PDB entry 5LTN | X-ray diffraction, 1.88 A resolution | chains A and B

[Chain A (and B)]
Name: RNA-directed RNA polymerase L
Source organism: Lymphocytic choriomeningitis mammarenavirus
Notes: EC 2.7.7.48; chain B of this document is another copy of the same molecule, construct and numbering; everything in this record applies to it too
Reference sequence: A0A059U381 (A0A059U381_9VIRU); residues 1-196 here correspond to UniProt positions 2-197 (UniProt number = residue number + 1)
Chain sequence (204 residues; row label = number of the first residue in the row; numbers below 1 keep their minus sign (Met-7 is residue -7)):
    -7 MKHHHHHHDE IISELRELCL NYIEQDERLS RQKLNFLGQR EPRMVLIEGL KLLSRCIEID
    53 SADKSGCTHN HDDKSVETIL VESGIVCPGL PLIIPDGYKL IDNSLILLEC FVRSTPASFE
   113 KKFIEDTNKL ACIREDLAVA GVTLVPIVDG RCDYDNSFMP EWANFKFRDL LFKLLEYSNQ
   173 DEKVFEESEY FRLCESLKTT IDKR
Disordered / not traced: -7 to -1, 183-196 (chain B: -7 to -1, 194-196)
Differences from the reference sequence: initiating methionine (-7); expression tag (-6 to 0); conflict Asp173 (Asn174 in A0A059U381)
Bound ions: Mg2+ site 1: Asp88, Glu101 (together with 2-4-dioxo-4-phenylbutanoic acid); Mg2+ site 2: Asp88 (together with 2-4-dioxo-4-phenylbutanoic acid); Na+ site 1: Asp94 (together with di(hydroxyethyl)ether); Na+ site 2 near Asp128 (its only coordinating residue here)
Small-molecule neighbours: 2-4-dioxo-4-phenylbutanoic acid: Lys43, Ser46, Glu50, Asp88, Glu101, Cys102, Lys114, Asp118, Lys121
Reported in the primary citation:
  - binding site for 2-4-dioxo-4-phenylbutanoic acid: Ser46, Glu50
  - Mg2+ coordination: Asp88, Glu101
  - Mg2+ coordination through a water molecule: Asp118
  - mutagenesis - D88A: abolished binding to divalent ions
  - mutagenesis - D118A: unchanged binding to DPBA

[Chain A / chain B interface]
Contacting residue pairs (18):
  Leu12(A) - Leu26(B)  hydrophobic
  Asn13(A) - Arg32(B)
  Gln17(A) - Asn27(B)
  Glu19(A) - Arg23(B)  salt bridge
  Glu19(A) - His63(B)  salt bridge
  Ser22(A) - Ser22(B)
  Ser22(A) - Leu26(B)
  Arg23(A) - Gln17(B)
  Arg23(A) - Glu19(B)
  Arg23(A) - Ser22(B)
  Lys25(A) - Leu26(B)
  Leu26(A) - Ser22(B)
  Leu26(A) - Lys25(B)
  Leu26(A) - Leu29(B)  hydrophobic
  Asn27(A) - Gln17(B)  hydrogen bond
  Leu29(A) - Leu12(B)
  Leu29(A) - Leu26(B)  hydrophobic
  His63(A) - Glu19(B)  salt bridge
Other interface residues (no listed pair), chain A (13 interface residues in all): Gly30, Arg32
Other interface residues (no listed pair), chain B (13 interface residues in all): Glu9, Gly30

[In short]
Chain A and chain B each contribute 13 residues to their interface, with 1 hydrogen bond and 3 salt bridges.
Polar contacts include Glu19(A)-Arg23(B), Glu19(A)-His63(B) and Asn27(A)-Gln17(B). Bound to chain A:
2-4-dioxo-4-phenylbutanoic acid. The paper reports a binding site for 2-4-dioxo-4-phenylbutanoic acid at
Ser46(A) and Glu50(A); D88A of chain A abolishes binding to divalent ions.
Chain A and chain B are both RNA-directed RNA polymerase L (Lymphocytic choriomeningitis mammarenavirus); the
structure, Crystal structure of Lymphocytic choriomeningitis mammarenavirus endonuclease complexed with DPBA,
was determined by X-ray diffraction together with 5LTF, 5LTS and 5T2T from the same study.
